6EMK - chains B and I of the 10 polymer chains in the assembly; structure by electron microscopy, 7.90 A resolution (low resolution: residue-level contacts below are approximate; hydrogen-bond / salt-bridge calls are withheld).

[Chain B]
Name: Target of rapamycin complex subunit LST8
From: Saccharomyces cerevisiae (strain ATCC 204508 / S288c)
Reference sequence: P41318 (LST8_YEAST); numbering as in UniProt (aligned over 1-303)
Chain sequence (303 residues; each row starts with the number of its first residue):
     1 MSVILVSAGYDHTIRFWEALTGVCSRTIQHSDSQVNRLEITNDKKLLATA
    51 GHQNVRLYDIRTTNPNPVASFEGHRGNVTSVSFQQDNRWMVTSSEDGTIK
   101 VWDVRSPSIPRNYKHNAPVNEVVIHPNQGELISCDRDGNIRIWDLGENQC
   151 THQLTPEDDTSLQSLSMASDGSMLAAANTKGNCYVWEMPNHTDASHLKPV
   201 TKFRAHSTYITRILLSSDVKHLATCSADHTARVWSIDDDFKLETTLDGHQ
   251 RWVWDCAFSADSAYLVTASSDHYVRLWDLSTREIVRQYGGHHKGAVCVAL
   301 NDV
Unresolved in the structure: 1-2, 303

[Chain I]
Name: Target of rapamycin complex 2 subunit AVO1
From: Saccharomyces cerevisiae (strain ATCC 204508 / S288c)
Reference sequence: Q08236 (AVO1_YEAST); residues 1-1176 here = UniProt positions 1-1176
Chain sequence (1176 residues; each row starts with the number of its first residue):
     1 MDTVTVLNELRAQFLRVCPEKDQMKRIIKPYIPVDEFNTEQCLDSSIREL
    51 YMNSDGVSLLPELESPPVSKDFMENYASLGKMRIMRENEGQKGKANQNLI
   101 GAEKTERDEEETRNLQDKSAKNTLIVEENGTLRYNPLNSSASNSLLNDDD
   151 HTSGKHHKTSSKEDSYLNSSMEMQKKSSKRSSLPFVRIFKSRRDHSNTSG
   201 NKNVMNTTNTRAKSSTLHPPGARHNKKGSKFDMNFDFDENLEEEDDDDDD
   251 DEEGDDIHSQFFQLDDDFDAKGSGASPAHKGINGMSNNKNNTYTNNRNSI
   301 SILDDRESSNGNIGSASRLKSHFPTSQKGKIFLTDNKNDGQKSDSLNANK
   351 GIHGDGSSASGNGSVSRDGLTETESNNISDMESYINEKDLDDLNFDTVTS
   401 NINKTVSDLGGHESTNDGTAVMNRDSKDSRSNSNEFNAQNRDRITPGSSY
   451 GKSLLGSEYSEERYSNNDSSTMESGEMSLDSDMQTNTIPSHSIPMSMQKY
   501 GIYHGDDDSTLNNVFDKAVLTMNSSRHPKERRDTVISGKEPTSLTSSNRK
   551 FSVSSNLTSTRSPLLRGHGRTSSTASSEHMKAPKVSDSVLHRARKSTLTL
   601 KQDHSQPSVPSSVHKSSKEGNILIEKTTDYLVSKPKASQLSNMFNKKKKR
   651 TNTNSVDVLEYFSFVCGDKVPNYESMGLEIYIQASKKYKRNSFTTKVRKS
   701 STIFEVIGFALFLYSTEKKPDNFEEDGLTVEDISNPNNFSLKIVDEDGEP
   751 FEDNFGKLDRKSTIQSISDSEVVLCKVDDAEKSQNEIETPLPFETGGGLM
   801 DASTLDANSSHDTTDGTINQLSFYKPIIGNEDDIDKTNGSKIIDVTVYLY
   851 PNVNPKFNYTTISVLVTSHINDILVKYCKMKNMDPNEYALKVLGKNYILD
   901 LNDTVLRLDGINKVELISKKDARELHLEKMKPDLKKPVLPTIQSNDLTPL
   951 TLEPLNSYLKADAGGAVAAIPENTKVTSKAKKISTKYKLGLAKQHSSSSV
  1001 ASGSVSTAGGLANGNGFFKNKNSSKSSLHGTLQFHNINRSQSTMEHTPDT
  1051 PNGVGDNFQDLFTGAYHKYKVWRRQQMSFINKHERTLAIDGDYIYIVPPE
  1101 GRIHWHDNVKTKSLHISQVVLVKKSKRVPEHFKIFVRREGQDDIKRYYFE
  1151 AVSGQECTEIVTRLQNLLSAYRMNHK
Unresolved in the structure: 1-646, 793-1176

[How chain B and chain I interact]
Pairs across the interface (13; chain B residue first):
  Ile28(B) - Ile682(I)
  Gln29(B) - Ile682(I)
  Ser31(B) - Ile680(I)
  Ser31(B) - Ile682(I)
  Asp32(B) - Ile680(I)
  Asp32(B) - Tyr681(I)
  Asp32(B) - Lys686(I)
  Ser33(B) - Glu717(I)
  Arg56(B) - Gln683(I)
  Tyr58(B) - Gln683(I)
  Pro65(B) - Gln683(I)
  Asn66(B) - Gln683(I)
  Asn66(B) - Ser685(I)
Interface residues without a listed pair, chain B (14 interface residues in all): His30, Gln34, His52, Pro67, Glu72
Interface residues without a listed pair, chain I (11 interface residues in all): Leu678, Glu679, Tyr714, Thr716

[Summary]
The interface between chain B and chain I involves 14 residues on one side and 11 on the other.
Here chain B is Target of rapamycin complex subunit LST8 and chain I is Target of rapamycin complex 2 subunit
AVO1, both from Saccharomyces cerevisiae (strain ATCC 204508 / S288c). Entry 6EMK (Cryo-EM Structure of
Saccharomyces cerevisiae Target of Rapamycin Complex 2) was determined by electron microscopy.
